Entry 4QW4 (X-ray diffraction, 2.80 A resolution); this record covers chains R and S of the 28 polymer chains in the assembly.

== Chain R ==
Molecule: Proteasome subunit alpha type-5
Source organism: Saccharomyces cerevisiae
Notes: EC 3.4.25.1
Reference sequence: P32379 (PSA5_YEAST); residues -7 to 252 here correspond to UniProt positions 1-260 (UniProt number = residue number + 8)
Sequence (260 residues; each row starts with the number of its first residue; numbers below 1 keep their minus sign (Met-7 is residue -7)):
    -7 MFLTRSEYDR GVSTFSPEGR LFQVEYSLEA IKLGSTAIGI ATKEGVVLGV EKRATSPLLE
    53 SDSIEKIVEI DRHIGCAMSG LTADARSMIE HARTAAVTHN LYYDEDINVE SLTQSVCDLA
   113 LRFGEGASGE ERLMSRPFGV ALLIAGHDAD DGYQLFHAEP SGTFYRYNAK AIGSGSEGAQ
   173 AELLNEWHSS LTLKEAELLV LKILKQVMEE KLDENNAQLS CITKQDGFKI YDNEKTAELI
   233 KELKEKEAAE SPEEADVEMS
Disordered / not traced: -7 to 0, 118-124, 243-252

== Chain S ==
Molecule: Proteasome subunit alpha type-6
Source organism: Saccharomyces cerevisiae
Notes: EC 3.4.25.1
Reference sequence: P40302 (PSA6_YEAST); residues 0-233 here correspond to UniProt positions 1-234 (UniProt number = residue number + 1)
Sequence (234 residues; row label = number of the first residue in the row; numbering starts at 0):
     0 MFRNNYDGDT VTFSPTGRLF QVEYALEAIK QGSVTVGLRS NTHAVLVALK RNADELSSYQ
    60 KKIIKCDEHM GLSLAGLAPD ARVLSNYLRQ QCNYSSLVFN RKLAVERAGH LLCDKAQKNT
   120 QSYGGRPYGV GLLIIGYDKS GAHLLEFQPS GNVTELYGTA IGARSQGAKT YLERTLDTFI
   180 KIDGNPDELI KAGVEAISQS LRDESLTVDN LSIAIVGKDT PFTIYDGEAV AKYI
Disordered / not traced: 0-2
UniProt features mapped onto this chain:
  - modified residue: Ser13 (Phosphoserine)
  - cross-link: Lys190 (Glycyl lysine isopeptide (Lys-Gly) (interchain with G-Cter in ubiquitin))

== Chain R / chain S interface ==
Residue-residue contacts - 44 pairs, chain R then chain S:
  Arg2(R) - Gly7(S)
  Ser5(R) - Arg125(S)
  Thr6(R) - Gly7(S)
  Thr6(R) - Gln20(S)
  Phe7(R) - Gln20(S)  hydrogen bond (backbone-side chain)
  Phe7(R) - Tyr23(S)
  Phe7(R) - Leu76(S)  hydrophobic
  Phe7(R) - Arg125(S)
  Phe7(R) - Pro126(S)
  Phe7(R) - Gly128(S)
  Ser8(R) - Tyr23(S)
  Pro9(R) - Tyr23(S)  hydrophobic
  Pro9(R) - Glu26(S)
  Glu10(R) - Glu26(S)
  Glu10(R) - Gln30(S)
  Gly11(R) - Tyr23(S)
  Gly11(R) - Ala27(S)
  Leu13(R) - Arg125(S)
  Gln106(R) - Arg81(S)  hydrogen bond
  Asp110(R) - Arg81(S)  salt bridge
  Leu113(R) - Pro78(S)  hydrophobic
  Leu113(R) - Asp79(S)
  Leu113(R) - Arg125(S)
  Glu117(R) - Tyr122(S)  hydrogen bond
  Ser153(R) - Pro78(S)
  Gly154(R) - Pro78(S)
  Thr155(R) - Gln59(S)
  Phe156(R) - Gln59(S)
  Tyr157(R) - Arg50(S)
  Tyr157(R) - Ala52(S)
  Tyr157(R) - Ser57(S)
  Tyr157(R) - Gln59(S)
  Arg158(R) - Ser56(S)
  Arg158(R) - Ser57(S)  hydrogen bond (backbone-backbone)
  Tyr159(R) - Ala52(S)
  Tyr159(R) - Asp53(S)
  Tyr159(R) - Leu55(S)
  Tyr159(R) - Ser56(S)
  Asn160(R) - Leu55(S)  hydrogen bond (backbone-backbone)
  Ala161(R) - Leu55(S)
  Gln172(R) - Asp53(S)  hydrogen bond
  Gln172(R) - Leu55(S)
  Leu175(R) - Leu55(S)
  Leu176(R) - Leu55(S)
Other interface residues (no listed pair), chain R (26 interface residues in all): Gly3
Other interface residues (no listed pair), chain S (26 interface residues in all): Asp6, Ala24, Asn51, Glu54, Gly123

== Summary ==
The chain R/chain S interface involves 26 residues from each chain; the contacts include 6 hydrogen bonds and
1 salt bridge. Polar contacts include Asp110(R)-Arg81(S), Phe7(R)-Gln20(S) and Gln106(R)-Arg81(S).
Here chain R is Proteasome subunit alpha type-5 and chain S is Proteasome subunit alpha type-6, both from
Saccharomyces cerevisiae. Entry 4QW4 (yCP in complex with carfilzomib) was determined by X-ray diffraction
(same publication as 4QUX, 4QUY, 4QV0, 4QV1, 4QV3, 4QV4 and 42 further entries).
